6UU7 - chains FFF and 111 of the 9 polymer chains in the assembly; structure by X-ray diffraction, 4.40 A resolution (low resolution: residue-level contacts below are approximate; hydrogen-bond / salt-bridge calls are withheld).

[Chain FFF]
Name: RNA polymerase sigma factor RpoS
Source organism: Escherichia coli K-12
UniProtKB: P13445 (RPOS_ECOLI); residue numbers follow UniProt; this construct covers 1-328
Sequence (336 residues; each row starts with the number of its first residue):
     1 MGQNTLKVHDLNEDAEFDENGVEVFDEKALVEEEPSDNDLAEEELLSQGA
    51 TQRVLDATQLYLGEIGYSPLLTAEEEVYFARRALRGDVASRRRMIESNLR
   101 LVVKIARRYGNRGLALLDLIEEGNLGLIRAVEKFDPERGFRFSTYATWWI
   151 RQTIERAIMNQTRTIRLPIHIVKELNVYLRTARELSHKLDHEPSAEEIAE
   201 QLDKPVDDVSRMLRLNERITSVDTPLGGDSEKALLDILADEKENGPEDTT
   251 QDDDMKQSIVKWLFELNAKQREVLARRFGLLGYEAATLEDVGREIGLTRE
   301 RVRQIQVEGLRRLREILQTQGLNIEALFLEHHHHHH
Unresolved in the structure: 1-52, 226-232, 330-336
Sequence notes: conflict Gly-2 (Ser in P13445), Glu-33 (Gln in P13445); expression tag (329-336)
UniProt features mapped onto this chain:
  - DNA-binding region: Leu-288 to Val-307 (H-T-H motif)
  - region: Asp-56 to Ala-89 (Sigma-70 factor domain-1)
  - motif: Asp-118 to Glu-121 (Interaction with polymerase core subunit RpoC)

[Chain 111]
Molecule: Synthetic DNA 50-mer (promoter non-template strand)
Sequence (50 nucleotides; row label = number of the first residue in the row):
    10 ACCTTGACATCCCACCTCACGTATGCTATAATGTGTGCAGTCTGACGCGG
Unresolved in the structure: 10-24, 45-50

[Chain FFF / chain 111 interface]
Residue-residue contacts (41; chain FFF residue first):
  Leu-62(FFF) with DG42(111); DT43(111)
  Gly-63(FFF) with DG42(111)
  Gly-66(FFF) with DG42(111)
  Glu-76(FFF) with DT41(111)
  Ser-97(FFF) with DT41(111)
  Asn-98(FFF) with DT41(111)
  Arg-100(FFF) with DT41(111); DG42(111)
  Leu-101(FFF) with DT41(111)
  Lys-104(FFF) with DG42(111); DT43(111)
  Arg-107(FFF) with DT43(111); DG44(111)
  Lys-133(FFF) with DC35(111); DA37(111)
  Phe-134(FFF) with DA37(111)
  Asp-135(FFF) with DA37(111)
  Arg-138(FFF) with DA37(111)
  Phe-140(FFF) with DT38(111); DA39(111)
  Arg-141(FFF) with DA39(111); DA40(111); DT41(111)
  Ser-143(FFF) with DA39(111); DA40(111); DT41(111)
  Thr-144(FFF) with DA39(111); DA40(111)
  Tyr-145(FFF) with DT36(111); DA37(111)
  Thr-147(FFF) with DA40(111)
  Trp-148(FFF) with DA37(111)
  Trp-149(FFF) with DC35(111); DT36(111)
  Gln-152(FFF) with DC35(111); DT36(111)
  Arg-156(FFF) with DT33(111)
  Arg-166(FFF) with DA32(111)
  His-170(FFF) with DT31(111); DA32(111)
Other interface residues (no listed pair), chain FFF (29 interface residues in all): Leu-70, Leu-116, Ile-169
Other interface residues (no listed pair), chain 111 (14 interface residues in all): DG34

[Overview]
The interface between chain FFF and chain 111 involves 29 residues on one side and 14 on the other.
Chain FFF is RNA polymerase sigma factor RpoS (Escherichia coli K-12) and chain 111 is Synthetic DNA 50-mer
(promoter non-template strand); the structure, E. coli sigma-S transcription initiation complex with a 6-nt
RNA and an NTP ("Old" crystal soaked ..., was determined by X-ray diffraction (same publication as 6UTV, 6UTW,
6UTX, 6UTY, 6UTZ, 6UU0 and 11 further entries).
